PDB entry 7YTD | electron microscopy, 3.71 A resolution | chains J and R of the 15 polymer chains in the assembly

Chain J:
Molecule: Immunoglobulin J chain
From: Homo sapiens
UniProt: P01591 (IGJ_HUMAN); residues 1-136 here correspond to UniProt positions 24-159 (UniProt number = residue number + 23)
Sequence (136 residues; each row starts with the number of its first residue):
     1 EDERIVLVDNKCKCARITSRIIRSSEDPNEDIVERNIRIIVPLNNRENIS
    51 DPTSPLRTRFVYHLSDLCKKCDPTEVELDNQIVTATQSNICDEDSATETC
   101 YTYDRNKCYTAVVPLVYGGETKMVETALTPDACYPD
Not modelled in the structure: 1-3, 70-97, 136
Swiss-Prot annotation at these positions:
  - glycosylation: Asn48 (N-linked (GlcNAc...) (complex) asparagine)
Cystine bridges: Cys12-Cys100, Cys108-Cys133
Small-molecule neighbours: N-acetylglucosamine (NAG; 2-acetamido-2-deoxy-beta-D-glucopyranose): Arg20, Ile22, Glu34

Chain R:
Molecule: Fas apoptotic inhibitory molecule 3
From: Homo sapiens
UniProt: O60667 (FAIM3_HUMAN); residue numbers follow UniProt; this construct covers 18-124
Sequence (107 residues; numbered 18 to 124; the number before each row is that of its first residue):
    18 RILPEVKVEGELGGSVTIKCPLPEMHVRIYLCREMAGSGTCGTVVSTTNF
    68 IKAEYKGRVTLKQYPRKNLFLVEVTQLTESDSGVYACGAGMNTDRGKTQK
   118 VTLNVHS
Swiss-Prot annotation at these positions:
  - region: Pro40 to Arg45 (CDR1), Gly59 to Ala70 (CDR2), Ala106 to Thr115 (CDR3)
  - modified residue: Thr92 (Phosphothreonine)
  - mutagenesis: Arg45 (R45A: Completely abolishes interaction with IgM resulting in impaired IgM internalization), Phe67 (F67A: Completely abolishes interaction with IgM; when associated with A-69), Lys69 (K69A: Completely abolishes interaction with IgM; when associated with A-67), Asn109 (N109A: Displays reduced interaction with IgM; when associated with A-112), Arg112 (R112A: Displays reduced interaction with IgM; when associated with A-109)
Cystine bridges: Cys37-Cys104, Cys49-Cys58

How chain J and chain R interact:
Pairs across the interface (7; chain J residue first):
  Arg105(J) - Arg112(R)  hydrogen bond (side chain-backbone)
  Pro130(J) - Met108(R)  hydrophobic
  Asp131(J) - Met42(R)
  Asp131(J) - Val44(R)
  Asp131(J) - Ala106(R)
  Asp131(J) - Gly107(R)  hydrogen bond (side chain-backbone)
  Tyr134(J) - Met42(R)

In short:
Chain J and chain R form an interface of 4 and 6 residues respectively, with 2 hydrogen bonds. Polar pairs
include Arg105(J)-Arg112(R) and Asp131(J)-Gly107(R). Bound to chain J: N-acetylglucosamine. From UniProt: 5
mutagenesis sites on chain R.
Here chain J is Immunoglobulin J chain and chain R is Fas apoptotic inhibitory molecule 3, both from Homo
sapiens. Entry 7YTD (Cryo-EM structure of four human FcmR bound to IgM-Fc/J) was determined by electron
microscopy together with 7YSG, 7YTC and 7YTE from the same study.
